Entry 8FU8 (electron microscopy, 3.08 A resolution); this record covers chains B and C of the 3 polymer chains in the assembly.

Chain B (and C):
Protein: Spike glycoprotein
Source organism: Severe acute respiratory syndrome coronavirus 2
Notes: chain C of this document is another copy of the same molecule, construct and numbering; everything in this record applies to it too
Reference sequence: P0DTC2 (SPIKE_SARS2); aligned to UniProt positions 1-1192 over residues 1-1192 (the alignment contains insertions or deletions, so no single offset holds)
Chain sequence (1192 residues; row label = number of the first residue in the row):
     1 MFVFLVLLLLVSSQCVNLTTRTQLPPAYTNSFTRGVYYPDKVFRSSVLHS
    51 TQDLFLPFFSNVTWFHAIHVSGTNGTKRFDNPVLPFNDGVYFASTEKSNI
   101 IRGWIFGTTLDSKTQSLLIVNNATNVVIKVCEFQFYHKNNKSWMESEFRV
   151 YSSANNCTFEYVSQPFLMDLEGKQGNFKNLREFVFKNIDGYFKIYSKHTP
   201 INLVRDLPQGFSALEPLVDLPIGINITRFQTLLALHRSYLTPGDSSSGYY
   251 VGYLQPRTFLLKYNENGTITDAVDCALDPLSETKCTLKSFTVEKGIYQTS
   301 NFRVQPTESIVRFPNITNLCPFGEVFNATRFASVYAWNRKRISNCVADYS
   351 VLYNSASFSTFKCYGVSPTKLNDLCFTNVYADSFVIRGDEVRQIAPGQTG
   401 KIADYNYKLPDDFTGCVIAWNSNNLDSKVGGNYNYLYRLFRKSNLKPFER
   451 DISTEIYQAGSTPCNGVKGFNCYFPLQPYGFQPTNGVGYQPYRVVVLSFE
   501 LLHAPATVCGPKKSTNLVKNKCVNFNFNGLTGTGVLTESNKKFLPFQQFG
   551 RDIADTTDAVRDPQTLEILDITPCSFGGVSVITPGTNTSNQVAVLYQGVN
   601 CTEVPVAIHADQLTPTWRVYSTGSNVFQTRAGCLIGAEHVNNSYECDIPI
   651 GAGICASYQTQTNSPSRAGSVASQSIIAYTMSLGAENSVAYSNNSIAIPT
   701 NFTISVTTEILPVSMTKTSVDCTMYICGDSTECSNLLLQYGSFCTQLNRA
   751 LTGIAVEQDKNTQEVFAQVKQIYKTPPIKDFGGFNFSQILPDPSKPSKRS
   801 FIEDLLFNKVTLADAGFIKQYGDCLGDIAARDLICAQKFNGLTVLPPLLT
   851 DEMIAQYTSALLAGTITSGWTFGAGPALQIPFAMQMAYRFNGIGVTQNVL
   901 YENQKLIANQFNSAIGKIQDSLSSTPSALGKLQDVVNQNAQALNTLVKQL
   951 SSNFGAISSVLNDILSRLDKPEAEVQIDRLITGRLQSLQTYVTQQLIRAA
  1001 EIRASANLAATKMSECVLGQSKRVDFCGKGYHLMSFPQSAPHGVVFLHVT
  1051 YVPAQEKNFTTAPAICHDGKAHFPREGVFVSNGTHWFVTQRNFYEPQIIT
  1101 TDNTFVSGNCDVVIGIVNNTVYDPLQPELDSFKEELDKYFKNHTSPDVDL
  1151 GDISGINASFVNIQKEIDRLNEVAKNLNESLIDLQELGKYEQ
Not modelled in the structure: 1-24, 661-671, 812-837, 1131-1192 (chain C: 1-24, 67-80, 234-244, 607-615, 661-671, 819-829, 1131-1192)
Differences from the reference sequence: conflict Leu9 (Pro in P0DTC2), Lys468 (Glu484 in P0DTC2), Pro478 (Ser494 in P0DTC2), Gly598 (Asp614 in P0DTC2), Ser666 (Arg682 in P0DTC2), Gly669 (Arg685 in P0DTC2), Phe1160 (Val1176 in P0DTC2); engineered mutation Pro876 (Ala892 in P0DTC2), Pro926 (Ala942 in P0DTC2), Pro971 (Val987 in P0DTC2)
Covalently attached groups: N-acetylglucosamine (NAG) linked to Asn61
Residues lining bound ligands:
  - N-acetylglucosamine (NAG; 2-acetamido-2-deoxy-beta-D-glucopyranose), molecule 1: Thr108, Asn225, Thr227
  - N-acetylglucosamine (NAG), molecule 2: Asn122, Ala123, Thr124, Asn125, Val127
  - N-acetylglucosamine (NAG), molecule 3: Glu132, Asn155, Asn156
  - N-acetylglucosamine (NAG), molecule 4: Pro314, Asn315, Pro563, Gln564
  - N-acetylglucosamine (NAG), molecule 5: Asn600, Cys601, Gln628
  - N-acetylglucosamine (NAG), molecule 6: Ala690, Glu1056, Lys1057, Asn1058
  - N-acetylglucosamine (NAG), molecule 7: Asn701, Leu906, Gln1055
  - N-acetylglucosamine (NAG), molecule 8: Asn785, Ser787, Gln788
  - N-acetylglucosamine (NAG), molecule 9: Asn1082, His1085, Phe1087, Tyr1094
What the authors report for this chain:
  - mutagenesis - S12P, S13I, C15F: decreased binding to COVA1-22

Chain B / chain C interface:
Residue-residue contacts (168; chain B residue first):
  Asn301(B) with Asp721(C), hydrogen bond
  Arg303(B) with Met724(C); Gly728(C), hydrogen bond (side chain-backbone); Asp729(C)
  Arg341(B) with Cys157(C), hydrogen bond (side chain-backbone); Thr158(C), hydrogen bond (side chain-backbone)
  Asn344(B) with Phe159(C)
  Pro505(B) with Gly190(C); Tyr191(C)
  Thr531(B) with Asn962(C)
  Thr533(B) with Asp729(C)
  Lys542(B) with Phe43(C); Asn266(C)
  Phe543(B) with Phe43(C), hydrophobic
  Leu544(B) with Tyr38(C); Asn266(C); Gly267(C); Thr268(C)
  Phe546(B) with Tyr38(C), hydrophobic; Asp40(C); Lys41(C); Glu215(C); Pro216(C), hydrophobic
  Gln547(B) with Lys41(C); Val42(C), hydrogen bond (side chain-backbone); Phe43(C); Gly267(C), hydrogen bond (side chain-backbone)
  Gln548(B) with Lys41(C), hydrogen bond (backbone-backbone)
  Phe549(B) with Lys41(C), hydrogen bond (backbone-backbone); Val42(C); Phe43(C), hydrogen bond (backbone-backbone)
  Gly550(B) with Phe43(C)
  Arg551(B) with Val42(C); Phe43(C), hydrogen bond (backbone-backbone)
  Ile553(B) with Val47(C), hydrophobic; Asp814(C); Phe817(C), hydrophobic; Lys948(C)
  Ala554(B) with Val947(C), hydrophobic; Lys948(C)
  Thr556(B) with Phe839(C); Val947(C)
  Pro573(B) with Lys838(C); Phe839(C), hydrophobic
  Ser575(B) with Gln837(C)
  Phe576(B) with Met724(C), hydrophobic; Gln837(C), hydrogen bond (backbone-side chain); Gly841(C); Thr843(C)
  Gln597(B) with Leu845(C)
  Gly598(B) with Ile834(C); Gln837(C), hydrogen bond (backbone-side chain)
  Val599(B) with Ile834(C); Gln837(C)
  Gln628(B) with Leu833(C); Ile834(C)
  Arg630(B) with Asp832(C), hydrogen bond (side chain-backbone); Leu833(C), hydrogen bond (side chain-backbone); Ile834(C)
  Ala631(B) with Pro846(C), hydrophobic
  Gly632(B) with Ile834(C)
  Pro649(B) with Leu848(C), hydrophobic
  Gly651(B) with Pro847(C); Leu848(C)
  Ala652(B) with Pro847(C), hydrogen bond (backbone-backbone); Leu848(C); Thr850(C)
  Gly653(B) with Leu848(C), hydrogen bond (backbone-backbone); Thr850(C); Met853(C)
  Met681(B) with Leu848(C); Leu849(C), hydrophobic; Met853(C), hydrophobic
  Leu683(B) with Ile772(C); Met853(C); Gln856(C); Tyr857(C)
  Ala685(B) with Gln771(C); Ile772(C), hydrogen bond (backbone-backbone)
  Glu686(B) with Ile772(C); Lys774(C), salt bridge
  Asn687(B) with Gln771(C), hydrogen bond; Ile772(C), hydrogen bond (backbone-backbone); Tyr773(C); Lys774(C), hydrogen bond (backbone-backbone)
  Val689(B) with Tyr773(C), hydrophobic; Thr867(C); Ser868(C); Gln879(C)
  Ala690(B) with Gln879(C)
  Tyr691(B) with Phe781(C); Thr867(C); Ile880(C); Pro881(C), hydrophobic; Phe882(C), hydrogen bond (side chain-backbone)
  Ser692(B) with Pro881(C)
  Asn693(B) with Asp780(C); Pro881(C)
  Ser695(B) with Gln879(C), hydrogen bond; Ile880(C); Pro881(C)
  Ile696(B) with Gln879(C)
  Ala697(B) with Leu878(C); Gln879(C), hydrogen bond (backbone-backbone)
  Pro699(B) with Leu878(C), hydrophobic
  Thr945(B) with Ser742(C); Gln746(C); Arg749(C)
  Gln949(B) with Tyr740(C); Gly741(C); Ser742(C), hydrogen bond; Phe743(C)
  Ser952(B) with Gln739(C); Gly741(C)
  Asn953(B) with Gln739(C)
  Phe954(B) with Gln739(C); Phe743(C), hydrophobic
  Gly955(B) with Gln739(C)
  Lys970(B) with Asp411(C)
  Pro971(B) with Asp411(C)
  Gln986(B) with Phe743(C); Gln989(C), hydrogen bond
  Ser987(B) with Phe743(C)
  Thr990(B) with Phe743(C); Gln746(C)
  Gln994(B) with Leu996(C)
  Ile997(B) with Leu996(C), hydrophobic
  Glu1001(B) with Arg1003(C)
  Arg1023(B) with Thr1011(C); Glu1015(C), salt bridge; Arg1023(C)
  Val1024(B) with Ser1014(C); Leu1018(C)
  Asp1025(B) with Gly873(C); Ser1014(C); Leu1018(C)
  Lys1029(B) with Gln768(C)
  Gly1030(B) with Ala874(C)
  Tyr1031(B) with Trp870(C); Ala874(C), hydrophobic
  Pro1053(B) with Pro876(C)
  Glu1056(B) with Pro876(C); Leu878(C)
  Asn1058(B) with Gln879(C), hydrogen bond
  Thr1061(B) with Pro881(C); Met884(C)
  Pro1063(B) with Tyr901(C), hydrophobic
  Phe1073(B) with Gln897(C); Asn898(C); Tyr901(C), hydrophobic
  Pro1074(B) with Gln897(C)
  Gly1077(B) with Tyr888(C), hydrogen bond (backbone-side chain)
  Val1078(B) with Met884(C), hydrophobic; Tyr888(C)
  Arg1091(B) with Trp870(C); Tyr888(C)
  Phe1105(B) with Thr896(C); Asn898(C)
  Ser1107(B) with Asn898(C), hydrogen bond; Glu902(C)
  Gly1108(B) with Glu902(C)
  Val1112(B) with Tyr901(C); Glu902(C)
  Ile1114(B) with Gln904(C)
  Leu1125(B) with Leu1125(C), hydrophobic
  Gln1126(B) with Glu1128(C)
  Leu1129(B) with Glu1128(C); Leu1129(C), hydrophobic
Also at the interface, not in a pair above, chain B (105 interface residues in all): Ser343, Thr507, Lys541, Asp552, Asp555, Asn600, Thr629, Cys646, Ile650, Ile654, Cys655, Gly684, Ser688, Asn694, Gln941, Gly983, Thr993, Val1052, Ala1062, Val1113
Also at the interface, not in a pair above, chain C (106 interface residues in all): Arg44, Glu160, Asp189, Pro221, Lys770, Pro776, Lys779, Ala815, Leu842, Ile866, Thr871, Gly875, Ala877, Lys905, Asn944, Thr993, Ile997, Gly1019, Glu1095

Overview:
105 residues of chain B and 106 residues of chain C are in contact, with 28 hydrogen bonds and 2 salt bridges.
Polar pairs include Glu686(B)-Lys774(C), Arg1023(B)-Glu1015(C) and Asn301(B)-Asp721(C). Chain B binds 9 copies
of N-acetylglucosamine. N-acetylglucosamine is covalently linked to Asn61(B). From the paper: S12P, S13I and
C15F of chain B reduce binding to COVA1-22.
Chain B and chain C are both Spike glycoprotein (Severe acute respiratory syndrome coronavirus 2); the
structure, Structure of Covid Spike variant deltaN135 with one erect RBD, was determined by electron
microscopy, deposited together with 8FU7 and 8FU9.
